Entry 7WG3 (X-ray diffraction, 2.19 A resolution); this record covers chains J and K of the 12 polymer chains in the assembly.

# Chain J (and K)
Protein: IL17RB protein
From: Bos taurus
Notes: fragment: extracellular domain; chain K of this document is another copy of the same molecule, construct and numbering; everything in this record applies to it too
Reference sequence: A3KN55 (A3KN55_BOVIN); residues 1-255 here correspond to UniProt positions 18-272 (UniProt number = residue number + 17)
Amino-acid sequence (255 residues; numbered 1 to 255; the number before each row is that of its first residue):
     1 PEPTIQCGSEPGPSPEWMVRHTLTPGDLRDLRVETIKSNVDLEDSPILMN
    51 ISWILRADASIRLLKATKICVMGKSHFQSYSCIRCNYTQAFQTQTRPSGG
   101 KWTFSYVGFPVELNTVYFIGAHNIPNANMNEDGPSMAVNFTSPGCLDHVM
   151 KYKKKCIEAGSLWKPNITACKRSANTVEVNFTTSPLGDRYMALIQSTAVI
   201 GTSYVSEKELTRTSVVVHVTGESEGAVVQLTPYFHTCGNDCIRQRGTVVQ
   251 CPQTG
Disordered / not traced: 127-133, 253-255 (chain K: 127-130)
Cystine bridges: Cys7-Cys85, Cys70-Cys82, Cys145-Cys156, Cys170-Cys251, Cys237-Cys241
Glycans and other covalent adducts: glycan linked to Asn50; N-acetylglucosamine (NAG) linked to Asn86, Asn139, Asn166, Asn180
Residues lining bound ligands: N-acetylglucosamine (NAG; 2-acetamido-2-deoxy-beta-D-glucopyranose): Phe77, Glu112, Lys155
What the authors report for this chain:
  - post-translational modification sites: Asn139

# Interface between chain J and chain K
Residue-residue contacts - 20 pairs, chain J then chain K:
  Pro11(J) with His148(K)
  Ser75(J) with Thr247(K), hydrogen bond (backbone-side chain)
  His76(J) with Ile167(K); Thr168(K); Ala169(K), hydrogen bond (side chain-backbone); Gly246(K); Thr247(K), hydrogen bond (backbone-backbone); Val249(K); Gln253(K), hydrogen bond
  Phe77(J) with Asn166(K); Ile167(K); Arg245(K)
  Tyr80(J) with His148(K)
  Asn114(J) with Gln253(K)
  Leu146(J) with Gly255(K)
  Asp240(J) with Arg172(K), salt bridge; Cys251(K); Pro252(K)
  Ile242(J) with Thr254(K)
  Arg243(J) with Gly255(K)
Also at the interface, not in a pair above, chain J (12 interface residues in all): Gly12, Asn239
Also at the interface, not in a pair above, chain K (17 interface residues in all): Val149, Cys170

# In short
Chain J and chain K form an interface of 12 and 17 residues respectively; the contacts include 4 hydrogen
bonds and 1 salt bridge. Polar pairs include Asp240(J)-Arg172(K), Ser75(J)-Thr247(K) and His76(J)-Ala169(K).
Bound to chain J: N-acetylglucosamine. N-acetylglucosamine is covalently linked to Asn86(J), Asn139(J),
Asn166(J) and Asn180(J). From the paper: a modification site at Asn139(J).
Chain J and chain K are both IL17RB protein (Bos taurus); the structure, Structural basis of interleukin-17B
receptor in complex with a neutralizing antibody D9 for guiding humanization and ..., was determined by X-ray
diffraction.
